PDB entry 8XMH | electron microscopy, 2.85 A resolution | chains D and E of the 12 polymer chains in the assembly

# Chain D (and E)
Protein: Ktr system potassium uptake protein A
Source organism: Bacillus subtilis
Notes: chain E of this document is another copy of the same molecule, construct and numbering; everything in this record applies to it too
UniProt: O32080 (KTRA_BACSU); residues 1-222 here = UniProt positions 1-222
Amino-acid sequence (222 residues; numbered 1 to 222; the number before each row is that of its first residue):
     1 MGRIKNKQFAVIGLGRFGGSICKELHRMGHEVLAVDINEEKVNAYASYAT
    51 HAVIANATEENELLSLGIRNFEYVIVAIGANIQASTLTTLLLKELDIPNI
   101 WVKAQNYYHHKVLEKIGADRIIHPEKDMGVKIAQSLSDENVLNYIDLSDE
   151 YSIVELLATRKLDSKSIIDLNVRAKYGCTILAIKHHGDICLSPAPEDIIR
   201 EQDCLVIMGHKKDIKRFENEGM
Disordered / not traced: 1-6, 222
Swiss-Prot annotation at these positions:
  - binding site (NAD(+)): Arg-16, Asp-36 to Asn-38, Asn-56, Ala-57, Ile-78 to Ala-80, Lys-103 to Gln-105, His-109, Glu-125
Metal / ion sites: Na+: Glu-125 (together with ATP) (shared with 1 residue of chain C)
Residues lining bound ligands: ATP (adenosine-5'-triphosphate): Ile-12, Gly-13, Leu-14, Gly-15, Arg-16, Phe-17, Gly-18, Val-35, Asp-36, Ile-37, Asn-38, Lys-41, Ala-55, Asn-56, Ala-57, Thr-58, Ala-77, Ile-78, Gly-79, Ala-80, Asn-81, Ala-84, Lys-103, Glu-125
Reported in the primary citation:
  - mutagenesis - E125Q: abolished stability in response to Na+
  - mutagenesis - E125Q: abolished stability in response to Ca2+
  - mutagenesis - E125Q: decreased binding to Ktr system potassium uptake protein B

# Interface between chain D and chain E
Pairs across the interface - 20 pairs, chain D then chain E:
  Glu-60(D) / Tyr-108(E)  hydrogen bond
  Asn-81(D) / Gln-83(E)
  Ile-82(D) / Gln-83(E)
  Gln-83(D) / Asn-81(E)
  Gln-83(D) / Ile-82(E)
  Gln-83(D) / Gln-83(E)
  Leu-90(D) / Tyr-108(E)
  Leu-90(D) / Lys-111(E)
  Leu-90(D) / Val-112(E)  hydrophobic
  Leu-91(D) / Tyr-108(E)
  Glu-94(D) / Tyr-108(E)
  Tyr-108(D) / Glu-60(E)  hydrogen bond
  Tyr-108(D) / Leu-87(E)  hydrophobic
  Tyr-108(D) / Leu-90(E)
  Tyr-108(D) / Leu-91(E)
  Tyr-108(D) / Glu-94(E)
  Lys-111(D) / Leu-90(E)
  Val-112(D) / Leu-90(E)  hydrophobic
  Lys-115(D) / Ile-116(E)
  Ile-116(D) / Lys-115(E)
Interface residues without a listed pair, chain D (14 interface residues in all): Leu-87, Tyr-107
Interface residues without a listed pair, chain E (14 interface residues in all): Tyr-107

# Overview
The chain D/chain E interface involves 14 residues from each chain; the contacts include 2 hydrogen bonds. Its
one hydrogen-bonded contact is Glu-60(D)/Tyr-108(E). Ligands of chain D: ATP. The paper reports that E125Q of
chain D abolishes stability in response to Na+; E125Q of chain D abolishes stability in response to Ca2+.
Chain D and chain E are both Ktr system potassium uptake protein A (Bacillus subtilis); the structure,
Potassium transporter KtrAB from Bacillus subtilis in ATP-bound state with addition of EDTA and EGTA, vertical
..., was determined by electron microscopy together with 8K1S, 8K1T, 8K1U and 8XMI from the same study.
